PDB entry 9GZM | electron microscopy, 3.40 A resolution | chains A and N of the 6 polymer chains in the assembly

Chain A:
Protein: DNA-directed RNA polymerase, mitochondrial
Source organism: Homo sapiens
Notes: EC 2.7.7.6
Reference sequence: O00411 (RPOM_HUMAN); numbering as in UniProt (aligned over 43-1230)
Sequence (1188 residues; numbered 43 to 1230; the number before each row is that of its first residue):
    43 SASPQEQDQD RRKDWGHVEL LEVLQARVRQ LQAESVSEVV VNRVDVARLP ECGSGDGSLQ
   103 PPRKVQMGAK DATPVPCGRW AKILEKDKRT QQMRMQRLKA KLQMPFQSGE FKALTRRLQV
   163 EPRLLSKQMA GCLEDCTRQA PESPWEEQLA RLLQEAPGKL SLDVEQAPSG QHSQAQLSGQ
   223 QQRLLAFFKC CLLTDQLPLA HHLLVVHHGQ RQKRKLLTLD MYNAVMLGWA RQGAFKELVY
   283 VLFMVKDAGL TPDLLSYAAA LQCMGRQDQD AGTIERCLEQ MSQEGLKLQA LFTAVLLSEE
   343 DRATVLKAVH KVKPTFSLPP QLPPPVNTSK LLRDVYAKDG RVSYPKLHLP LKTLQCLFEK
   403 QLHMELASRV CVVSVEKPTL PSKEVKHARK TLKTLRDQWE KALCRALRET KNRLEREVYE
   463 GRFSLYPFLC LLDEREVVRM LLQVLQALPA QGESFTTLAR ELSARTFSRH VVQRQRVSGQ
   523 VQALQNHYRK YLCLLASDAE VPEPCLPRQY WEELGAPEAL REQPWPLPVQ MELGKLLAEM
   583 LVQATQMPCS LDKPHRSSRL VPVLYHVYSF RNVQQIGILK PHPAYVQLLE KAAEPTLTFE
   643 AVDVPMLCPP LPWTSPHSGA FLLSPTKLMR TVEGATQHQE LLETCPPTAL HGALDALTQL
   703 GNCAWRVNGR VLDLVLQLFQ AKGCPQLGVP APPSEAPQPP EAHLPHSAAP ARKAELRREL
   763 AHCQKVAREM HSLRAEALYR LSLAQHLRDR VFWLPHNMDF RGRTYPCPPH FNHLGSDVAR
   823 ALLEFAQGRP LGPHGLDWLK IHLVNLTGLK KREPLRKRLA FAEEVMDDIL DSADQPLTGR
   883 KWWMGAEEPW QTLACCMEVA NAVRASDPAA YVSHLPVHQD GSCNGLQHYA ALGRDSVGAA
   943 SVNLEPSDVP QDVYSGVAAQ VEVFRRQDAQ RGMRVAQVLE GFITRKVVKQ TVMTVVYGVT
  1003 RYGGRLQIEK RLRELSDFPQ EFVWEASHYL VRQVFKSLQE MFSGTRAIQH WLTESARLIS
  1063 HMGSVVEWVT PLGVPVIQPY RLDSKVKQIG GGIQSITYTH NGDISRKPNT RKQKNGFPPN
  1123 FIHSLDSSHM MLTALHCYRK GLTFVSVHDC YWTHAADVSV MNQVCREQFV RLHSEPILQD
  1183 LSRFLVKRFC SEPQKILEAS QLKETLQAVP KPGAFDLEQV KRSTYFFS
Disordered / not traced: 43-121, 147-156, 200-216, 741-754
Ion coordination: Mg2+: Asp922, Gly923, Asp1151 (together with GTP)
Small-molecule neighbours: GTP (guanosine-5'-triphosphate): Arg805, Asp922, Gly923, Ser924, Cys925, Asn926, Gly927, Tyr956, Arg987, Lys991, Gln992, Met995, Thr996, Tyr999, Pro1121, His1125, Asp1151
UniProt features mapped onto this chain:
  - active site: Asp922, Lys991, Asp1151
  - natural variant: Gln149 to Ser1230 (deletion: In COXPD55), His250 (H250D: In COXPD55), Pro566 (P566S: In COXPD55), Ser611 (S611F: In COXPD55), Phe641 (F641L: In COXPD55), Pro742 to Pro747 (deletion: In COXPD55), Pro810 (P810S: In COXPD55; uncertain significance), Asp870 (D870N: In COXPD55; uncertain significance), Cys925 to Ser1230 (deletion: In COXPD55), Arg1013 (R1013C: In COXPD55), Ser1193 (S1193F: In COXPD55)
From the paper describing this entry:
  - conformationally variable residues (order/disorder transition): Arg159 to Pro199
  - binding site for Non-template strand DNA (chain N): Arg1003, Arg1007, Trp1026, Arg1113, Lys1116
  - binding site for Template strand DNA: Thr498, Arg502, Val674, Glu675, Thr1101, Asn1103, Arg1113, Lys1114
  - binding site for GTP: Tyr956, Arg987, Lys991, Tyr999
  - Mg2+ coordination: Asp922, Gly923, Asp1151
  - catalytic residues: Asp922, Asp1151
  - mutagenesis - W1026A: decreased catalytic activity

Chain N:
Molecule: Non-template strand DNA
Sequence (56 nucleotides; row label = number of the first residue in the row; numbers below 1 keep their minus sign (DA-2 is residue -2)):
    -2 ATGTGTTAGT TGGGGGGTGA CTGTTAAAAG TGCATACCGA ACAAAGATAA AATTTG
Disordered / not traced: -2 to 2, 53

Interface between chain A and chain N:
Pairs across the interface (18):
  Lys128(A) - DT8(N)  salt bridge to the phosphate
  Phe612(A) - DA38(N)  hydrogen bond to the base
  Asn614(A) - DA38(N)  phosphate contact
  Asn614(A) - DC39(N)  phosphate contact
  Val615(A) - DG36(N)  base contact
  Val615(A) - DA37(N)  phosphate contact
  Gln617(A) - DG36(N)  base contact
  Arg1003(A) - DA44(N)  phosphate contact
  Tyr1004(A) - DG43(N)  base contact
  Arg1007(A) - DG43(N)  base contact
  Trp1026(A) - DA42(N)  stacking on the base
  Trp1026(A) - DG43(N)  sugar contact
  His1030(A) - DG43(N)  sugar contact
  Lys1087(A) - DT32(N)  salt bridge to the phosphate
  Thr1112(A) - DA48(N)  phosphate contact
  Arg1113(A) - DA47(N)  sugar contact
  Arg1113(A) - DA48(N)  hydrogen bond to the phosphate
  Lys1116(A) - DA47(N)  sugar contact
Other interface residues (no listed pair), chain A (15 interface residues in all): Gln616
Other interface residues (no listed pair), chain N (13 interface residues in all): DT45, DA46

Overview:
The interface between chain A and chain N involves 15 residues on one side and 13 on the other, with 2
hydrogen bonds, 2 salt bridges and 1 aromatic stacking contact. Polar contacts include Phe612(A)-DA38(N),
Arg1113(A)-DA48(N) and Lys128(A)-DT8(N). From the paper: catalytic residues Asp922(A) and Asp1151(A); W1026A
of chain A reduces catalytic activity.
Chain A is DNA-directed RNA polymerase, mitochondrial (Homo sapiens) and chain N is Non-template strand DNA;
the structure, Cryo-EM structure of the human mitochondrial RNA polymerase transcription initiation complex
(POLRMT/TFAM/TFB2M/DNA/RNA) with a 2-mer RNA ..., was determined by electron microscopy together with 9GZN,
9GZO, 9R95 and 9R96 from the same study.
